9Q92 - chains M and D of the 14 polymer chains in the assembly; structure by electron microscopy, 6.80 A resolution (low resolution: residue-level contacts below are approximate; hydrogen-bond / salt-bridge calls are withheld).

[Chain M]
Name: RNA polymerase sigma-54 factor
From: Klebsiella pneumoniae
Reference sequence: A0A377VEN9 (A0A377VEN9_KLEPN); residues 24-475 here correspond to UniProt positions 2-453 (UniProt number = residue number - 22)
Sequence (475 residues; row label = number of the first residue in the row):
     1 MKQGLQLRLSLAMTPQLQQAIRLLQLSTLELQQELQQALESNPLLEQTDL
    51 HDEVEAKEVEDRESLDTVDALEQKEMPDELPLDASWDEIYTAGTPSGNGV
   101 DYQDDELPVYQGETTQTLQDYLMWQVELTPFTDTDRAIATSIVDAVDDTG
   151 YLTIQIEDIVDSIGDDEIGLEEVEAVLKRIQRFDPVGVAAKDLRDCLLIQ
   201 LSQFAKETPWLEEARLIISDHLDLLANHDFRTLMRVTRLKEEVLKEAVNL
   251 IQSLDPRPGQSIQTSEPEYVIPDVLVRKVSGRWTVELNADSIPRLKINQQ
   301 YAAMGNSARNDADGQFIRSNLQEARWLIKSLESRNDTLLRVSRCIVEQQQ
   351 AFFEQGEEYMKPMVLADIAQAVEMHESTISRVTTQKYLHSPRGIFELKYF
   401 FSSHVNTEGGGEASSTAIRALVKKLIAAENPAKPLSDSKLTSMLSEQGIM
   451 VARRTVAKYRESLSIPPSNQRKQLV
Disordered / not traced: 9, 47-106
Sequence notes: initiating methionine (1); expression tag (2-23)

[Chain D]
Name: DNA-directed RNA polymerase subunit beta'
From: Escherichia coli K-12
Notes: EC 2.7.7.6
Reference sequence: P0A8T7 (RPOC_ECOLI); residue numbers follow UniProt; this construct covers 1-1407
Sequence (1407 residues; numbered 1 to 1407; the number before each row is that of its first residue):
     1 MKDLLKFLKAQTKTEEFDAIKIALASPDMIRSWSFGEVKKPETINYRTFK
    51 PERDGLFCARIFGPVKDYECLCGKYKRLKHRGVICEKCGVEVTQTKVRRE
   101 RMGHIELASPTAHIWFLKSLPSRIGLLLDMPLRDIERVLYFESYVVIEGG
   151 MTNLERQQILTEEQYLDALEEFGDEFDAKMGAEAIQALLKSMDLEQECEQ
   201 LREELNETNSETKRKKLTKRIKLLEAFVQSGNKPEWMILTVLPVLPPDLR
   251 PLVPLDGGRFATSDLNDLYRRVINRNNRLKRLLDLAAPDIIVRNEKRMLQ
   301 EAVDALLDNGRRGRAITGSNKRPLKSLADMIKGKQGRFRQNLLGKRVDYS
   351 GRSVITVGPYLRLHQCGLPKKMALELFKPFIYGKLELRGLATTIKAAKKM
   401 VEREEAVVWDILDEVIREHPVLLNRAPTLHRLGIQAFEPVLIEGKAIQLH
   451 PLVCAAYNADFDGDQMAVHVPLTLEAQLEARALMMSTNNILSPANGEPII
   501 VPSQDVVLGLYYMTRDCVNAKGEGMVLTGPKEAERLYRSGLASLHARVKV
   551 RITEYEKDANGELVAKTSLKDTTVGRAILWMIVPKGLPYSIVNQALGKKA
   601 ISKMLNTCYRILGLKPTVIFADQIMYTGFAYAARSGASVGIDDMVIPEKK
   651 HEIISEAEAEVAEIQEQFQSGLVTAGERYNKVIDIWAAANDRVSKAMMDN
   701 LQTETVINRDGQEEKQVSFNSIYMMADSGARGSAAQIRQLAGMRGLMAKP
   751 DGSIIETPITANFREGLNVLQYFISTHGARKGLADTALKTANSGYLTRRL
   801 VDVAQDLVVTEDDCGTHEGIMMTPVIEGGDVKEPLRDRVLGRVTAEDVLK
   851 PGTADILVPRNTLLHEQWCDLLEENSVDAVKVRSVVSCDTDFGVCAHCYG
   901 RDLARGHIINKGEAIGVIAAQSIGEPGTQLTMRTFHIGGAASRAAAESSI
   951 QVKNKGSIKLSNVKSVVNSSGKLVITSRNTELKLIDEFGRTKESYKVPYG
  1001 AVLAKGDGEQVAGGETVANWDPHTMPVITEVSGFVRFTDMIDGQTITRQT
  1051 DELTGLSSLVVLDSAERTAGGKDLRPALKIVDAQGNDVLIPGTDMPAQYF
  1101 LPGKAIVQLEDGVQISSGDTLARIPQESGGTKDITGGLPRVADLFEARRP
  1151 KEPAILAEISGIVSFGKETKGKRRLVITPVDGSDPYEEMIPKWRQLNVFE
  1201 GERVERGDVISDGPEAPHDILRLRGVHAVTRYIVNEVQDVYRLQGVKIND
  1251 KHIEVIVRQMLRKATIVNAGSSDFLEGEQVEYSRVKIANRELEANGKVGA
  1301 TYSRDLLGITKASLATESFISAASFQETTRVLTEAAVAGKRDELRGLKEN
  1351 VIVGRLIPAGTGYAYHQDRMRRRAAGEAPAAPQVTAEDASASLAELLNAG
  1401 LGGSDNE
Disordered / not traced: 1, 302-309, 934-946, 1050-1056, 1068-1074, 1089-1096, 1127-1132, 1377-1407
UniProt features mapped onto this chain:
  - binding site (Zn(2+)): Cys70, Cys72, Cys85, Cys88, Cys814, Cys888, Cys895, Cys898
  - binding site (Mg(2+)): Asp460, Asp462, Asp464
  - modified residue: Lys983 (N6-acetyllysine)
  - mutagenesis: Gln504 (Q504P: Resistant to antibiotics salinamide A and B), Asn690 (N690D: Resistant to antibiotics salinamide A and B), Met697 (M697V: Resistant to antibiotics salinamide A and B), Ala735 (A735T: Resistant to antibiotics salinamide A and B), Arg738 (R738C/H/P/S: Resistant to antibiotics salinamide A and B), Ala748 (A748E: Resistant to antibiotics salinamide A and B), Pro758 (P758S/T: Resistant to antibiotics salinamide A and B), Phe763 (F763C: Resistant to antibiotics salinamide A and B), Ser775 (S775A: Resistant to antibiotics salinamide A and B), Ala779 (A779T/V: Resistant to antibiotics salinamide A and B), Arg780 (R780C: Resistant to antibiotics salinamide A and B), Gly782 (G782A/C: Resistant to antibiotics salinamide A and B), 1 further mutagenesis entry in UniProt

[How chain M and chain D interact]
Pairs across the interface (30):
  Leu107(M) - Leu249(D)
  Leu107(M) - Pro251(D)
  Pro108(M) - Pro247(D)
  Pro108(M) - Asp248(D)
  Pro108(M) - Leu249(D)
  Pro108(M) - Arg250(D)
  Pro108(M) - Pro251(D)
  Val109(M) - Asp248(D)
  Val109(M) - Pro251(D)
  Asp133(M) - Leu4(D)
  Asp133(M) - Leu5(D)
  Asp133(M) - Lys6(D)
  Asp133(M) - Leu8(D)
  Asp133(M) - Lys9(D)
  Thr134(M) - Leu4(D)
  Thr140(M) - Leu78(D)
  Ser141(M) - Leu78(D)
  Ser141(M) - Lys79(D)
  Asp144(M) - Asp67(D)
  Asp144(M) - Tyr68(D)
  Ile159(M) - Lys79(D)
  Ser162(M) - His80(D)
  Ile163(M) - Lys79(D)
  Asp165(M) - Lys2(D)
  Glu167(M) - Asp3(D)
  Tyr269(M) - Arg47(D)
  Tyr269(M) - Thr48(D)
  Val270(M) - Tyr46(D)
  Val270(M) - Arg47(D)
  Ile271(M) - Arg47(D)
Other interface residues (no listed pair), chain M (20 interface residues in all): Ala137, Ala145, Ile154, Pro267
Other interface residues (no listed pair), chain D (23 interface residues in all): Phe49, Lys76, Arg77

[In short]
20 residues of chain M and 23 residues of chain D are in contact. Curated annotation (UniProt) lists 8
Zn2+-binding residues, 3 Mg2+-binding residues and 13 mutagenesis sites on chain D.
Chain M is RNA polymerase sigma-54 factor (Klebsiella pneumoniae) and chain D is DNA-directed RNA polymerase
subunit beta' (Escherichia coli K-12); the structure, CryoEM structure of bacterial transcription intermediate
complex mediated by activator PspF containing nifH promoter DNA containing ..., was determined by electron
microscopy (same publication as 9Q91, 9Q93, 9Q94, 9Q95, 9Q96, 9Q97 and 9Q98).
